2AVK - chain A; structure by X-ray diffraction, 1.53 A resolution.

Chain A:
Name: hemerythrin-like domain protein DcrH
Organism: Desulfovibrio vulgaris
Reference sequence: Q9REU3 (Q9REU3_DESVU); residue numbers follow UniProt; this construct covers 1-136
Chain sequence (136 residues; row label = number of the first residue in the row):
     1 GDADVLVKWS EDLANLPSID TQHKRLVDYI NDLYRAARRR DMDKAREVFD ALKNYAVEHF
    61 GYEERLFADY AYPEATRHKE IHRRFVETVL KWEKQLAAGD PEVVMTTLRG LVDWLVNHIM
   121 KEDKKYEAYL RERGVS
Disordered / not traced: 1-3
Metal / ion sites: monoazido-mu-oxo-diiron Fe: His-23, His-59, Glu-63, His-78, His-82, His-118, Asp-123
Residues lining bound ligands: monoazido-mu-oxo-diiron (FEA): His-23, Leu-26, His-59, Phe-60, Glu-63, His-78, His-82, Trp-114, Leu-115, His-118, Ile-119, Asp-123, Tyr-126

In short:
Ligands of chain A: monoazido-mu-oxo-diiron. The monoazido-mu-oxo-diiron Fe site is built by His-23, His-59,
Glu-63, His-78, His-82 and His-118.
Chain A is hemerythrin-like domain protein DcrH (Desulfovibrio vulgaris); the structure, met-azido-DcrH-Hr,
was determined by X-ray diffraction (same publication as 2AWC and 2AWY).
